PDB entry 8CLC | X-ray diffraction, 2.70 A resolution | chains C and D of the 6 polymer chains in the assembly

[Chain C]
Protein: Tubulin alpha-1B chain
Organism: Bos taurus
UniProtKB: P81947 (TBA1B_BOVIN); numbering as in UniProt (aligned over 1-440)
Sequence (440 residues; each row starts with the number of its first residue):
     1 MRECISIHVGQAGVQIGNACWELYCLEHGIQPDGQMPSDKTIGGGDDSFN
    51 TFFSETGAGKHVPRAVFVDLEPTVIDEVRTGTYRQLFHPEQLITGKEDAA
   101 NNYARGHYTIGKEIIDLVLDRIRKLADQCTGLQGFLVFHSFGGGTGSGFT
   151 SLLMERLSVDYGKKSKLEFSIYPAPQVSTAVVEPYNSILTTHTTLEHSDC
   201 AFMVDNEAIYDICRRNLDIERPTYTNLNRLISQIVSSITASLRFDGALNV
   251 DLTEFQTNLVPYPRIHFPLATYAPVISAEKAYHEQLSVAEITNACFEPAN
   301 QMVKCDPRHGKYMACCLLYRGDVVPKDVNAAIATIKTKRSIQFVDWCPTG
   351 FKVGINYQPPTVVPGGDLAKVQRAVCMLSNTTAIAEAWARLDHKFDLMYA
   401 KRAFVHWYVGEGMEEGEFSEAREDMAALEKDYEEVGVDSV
Ion coordination: Ca2+: D39, T41, G44, E55
Ligand contacts: GTP (guanosine-5'-triphosphate): G10, Q11, A12, Q15, I16, D69, D98, A99, A100, N101, S140, G142, G143, G144, T145, G146, I171, P173, V177, S178, T179, E183, N206, Y224, L227, N228, I231

[Chain D]
Protein: Tubulin beta-2B chain
Organism: Bos taurus
UniProtKB: Q6B856 (TBB2B_BOVIN); the author numbering skips numbers that UniProt does not, so the offset changes along the chain: 2-42 = UniProt 2-42; 45-360 = UniProt 43-358; 369-441 = UniProt 359-431
Sequence (430 residues; numbered 2 to 441; 10 numbers in that range are skipped by the numbering (no residue carries them; nothing is unmodelled there); the number before each row is that of its first residue):
     2 REIVHIQAGQCGNQIGAKFWEVISDEHGIDPTGSYHGDSDL
    45 QLERINVYYNEATGNKYVPRAILVDLEPGTMDSVRSGPFGQIFRPDNFVF
    95 GQSGAGNNWAKGHYTEGAELVDSVLDVVRKESESCDCLQGFQLTHSLGGG
   145 TGSGMGTLLISKIREEYPDRIMNTFSVMPSPKVSDTVVEPYNATLSVHQL
   195 VENTDETYCIDNEALYDICFRTLKLTTPTYGDLNHLVSATMSGVTTCLRF
   245 PGQLNADLRKLAVNMVPFPRLHFFMPGFAPLTSRGSQQYRALTVPELTQQ
   295 MFDSKNMMAACDPRHGRYLTVAAIFRGRMSMKEVDEQMLNVQNKNSSYFV
   345 EWIPNNVKTAVCDIPP
   369 RGLKMSATFIGNSTAIQELFKRISEQFTAMFRRKAFLHWYTGEGMDEMEF
   419 TEAESNMNDLVSEYQQYQDATAD
Unresolved in the structure: 282-284
Swiss-Prot annotation at these positions:
  - binding site (GTP): Q11, E71, S140, G144, T145, G146, N206, N228
  - binding site (Mg(2+)): E71
  - modified residue: S40 (Phosphoserine), T57 (Phosphothreonine), K60 (N6-acetyllysine), S174 (Phosphoserine), T287 (Phosphothreonine), T292 (Phosphothreonine), R320 (Omega-N-methylarginine)
  - cross-link (Glycyl lysine isopeptide (Lys-Gly)): K60 (interchain with G-Cter in ubiquitin), K326 (interchain with G-Cter in ubiquitin)
Ligand contacts: GDP (guanosine-5'-diphosphate): G10, Q11, C12, Q15, I16, N101, S140, G142, G143, G144, T145, G146, S147, V171, P173, S174, V177, S178, D179, E183, N206, L209, Y224, L227, N228

[How chain C and chain D interact]
Contacting residue pairs - 56 pairs, chain C then chain D:
  Q11(C) - Q247(D)
  K96(C) - R2(D)  hydrogen bond (backbone-side chain)
  K96(C) - D130(D)  salt bridge
  K96(C) - C131(D)
  E97(C) - R2(D)
  E97(C) - C131(D)
  E97(C) - R164(D)  salt bridge
  E97(C) - R253(D)  salt bridge
  D98(C) - K254(D)  salt bridge
  A100(C) - R253(D)
  A100(C) - K254(D)
  A100(C) - V257(D)
  N101(C) - K254(D)
  R105(C) - R253(D)
  P175(C) - N349(D)
  S178(C) - K352(D)  hydrogen bond
  T179(C) - Q247(D)
  T179(C) - N258(D)  hydrogen bond (backbone-side chain)
  A180(C) - N258(D)
  A180(C) - K352(D)
  V181(C) - V257(D)
  V181(C) - N258(D)  hydrogen bond (backbone-side chain)
  V181(C) - I347(D)  hydrophobic
  V181(C) - P348(D)
  V182(C) - V257(D)  hydrophobic
  E220(C) - K326(D)  salt bridge
  R221(C) - M325(D)
  R221(C) - D329(D)  salt bridge
  Y224(C) - Q247(D)
  K394(C) - P348(D)
  K394(C) - N349(D)
  L397(C) - E345(D)
  L397(C) - W346(D)
  L397(C) - P348(D)  hydrophobic
  L397(C) - A440(D)  hydrophobic
  M398(C) - W346(D)
  M398(C) - P348(D)
  K401(C) - F262(D)
  K401(C) - W346(D)
  K401(C) - A438(D)
  K401(C) - T439(D)  hydrogen bond (side chain-backbone)
  R402(C) - F262(D)
  A403(C) - P261(D)
  A403(C) - F262(D)  hydrophobic
  F404(C) - V257(D)
  F404(C) - N258(D)
  F404(C) - V260(D)
  F404(C) - P261(D)  hydrogen bond (backbone-backbone)
  F404(C) - T314(D)
  H406(C) - V260(D)
  H406(C) - P261(D)  hydrogen bond (side chain-backbone)
  H406(C) - F262(D)
  H406(C) - P263(D)
  W407(C) - A256(D)
  W407(C) - V257(D)
  W407(C) - V260(D)  hydrogen bond (side chain-backbone)
Other interface residues (no listed pair), chain C (26 interface residues in all): Y210
Other interface residues (no listed pair), chain D (29 interface residues in all): L248, D251

[In short]
Chain C and chain D form an interface of 26 and 29 residues respectively; the contacts include 8 hydrogen
bonds and 6 salt bridges. Among the polar pairs are K96(C)-D130(D), E97(C)-R164(D) and E97(C)-R253(D). Chain C
binds GTP. Chain D binds GDP.
Here chain C is Tubulin alpha-1B chain and chain D is Tubulin beta-2B chain, both from Bos taurus. Entry 8CLC
(Tubulin (T2R-TTL) complex) was determined by X-ray diffraction (same publication as 8CL9, 8CLB, 8CLD, 8CLE,
8CLF, 8CLG and 8CLH).
